8XGC - chains 3 and 5 of the 29 polymer chains in the assembly; structure by electron microscopy, 3.70 A resolution.

== Chain 3 ==
Molecule: DNA replication licensing factor MCM3
Organism: Saccharomyces cerevisiae
Notes: EC 3.6.4.12
Reference sequence: P24279 (MCM3_YEAST); residues 1-971 here = UniProt positions 1-971
Sequence (971 residues; row label = number of the first residue in the row):
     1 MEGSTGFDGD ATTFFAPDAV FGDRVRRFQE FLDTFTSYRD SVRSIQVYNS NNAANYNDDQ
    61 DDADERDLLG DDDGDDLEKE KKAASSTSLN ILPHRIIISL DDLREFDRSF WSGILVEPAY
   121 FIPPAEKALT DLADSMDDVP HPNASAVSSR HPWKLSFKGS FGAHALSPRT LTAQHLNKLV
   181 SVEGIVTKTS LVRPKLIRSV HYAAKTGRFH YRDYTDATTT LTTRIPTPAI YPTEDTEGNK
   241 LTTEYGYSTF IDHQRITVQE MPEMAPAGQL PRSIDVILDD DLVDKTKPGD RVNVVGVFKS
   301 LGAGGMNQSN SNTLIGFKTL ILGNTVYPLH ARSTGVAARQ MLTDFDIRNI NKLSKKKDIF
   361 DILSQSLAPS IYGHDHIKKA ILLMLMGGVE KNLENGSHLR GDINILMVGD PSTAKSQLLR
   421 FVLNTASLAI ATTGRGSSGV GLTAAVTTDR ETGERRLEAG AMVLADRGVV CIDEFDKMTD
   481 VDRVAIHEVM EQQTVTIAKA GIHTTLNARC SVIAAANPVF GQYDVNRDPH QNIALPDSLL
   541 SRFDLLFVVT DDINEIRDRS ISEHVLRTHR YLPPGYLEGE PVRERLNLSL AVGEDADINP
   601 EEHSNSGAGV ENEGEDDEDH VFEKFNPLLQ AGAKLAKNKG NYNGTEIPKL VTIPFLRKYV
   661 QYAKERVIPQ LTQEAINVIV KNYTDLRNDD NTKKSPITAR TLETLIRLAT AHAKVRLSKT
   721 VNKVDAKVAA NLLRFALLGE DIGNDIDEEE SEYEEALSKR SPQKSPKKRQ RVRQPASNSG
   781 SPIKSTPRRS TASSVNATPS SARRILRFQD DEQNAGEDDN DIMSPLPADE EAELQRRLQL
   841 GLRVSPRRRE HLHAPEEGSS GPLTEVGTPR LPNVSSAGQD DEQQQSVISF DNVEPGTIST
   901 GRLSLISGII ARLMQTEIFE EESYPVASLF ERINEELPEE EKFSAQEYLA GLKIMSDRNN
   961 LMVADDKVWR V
Not modelled in the structure: 1-17, 57-89, 330-336, 584-647, 690-695, 741-971
Swiss-Prot annotation at these positions:
  - motif: Ser541 to Asp544 (Arginine finger)
  - binding site (ATP): Gly409 to Ser416
  - modified residue: Ser761 (Phosphoserine), Ser777 (Phosphoserine), Ser781 (Phosphoserine), Thr868 (Phosphothreonine)
Residues lining bound ligands:
  - ADP (adenosine-5'-diphosphate), molecule 1: Ser370, Ile371, Tyr372, Pro411, Ser412, Thr413, Ala414, Lys415, Ser416, Gln417, Asp473, Ala515, Asn517, Ile561, His564, Val565
  - ADP, molecule 2: Arg542, Ala699, Arg700, Glu703

== Chain 5 ==
Molecule: Minichromosome maintenance protein 5
Organism: Saccharomyces cerevisiae
Notes: EC 3.6.4.12
Reference sequence: P29496 (MCM5_YEAST); numbering as in UniProt (aligned over 1-775)
Sequence (775 residues; row label = number of the first residue in the row):
     1 MSFDRPEIYS APVLQGESPN DDDNTEIIKS FKNFILEFRL DSQFIYRDQL RNNILVKNYS
    61 LTVNMEHLIG YNEDIYKKLS DEPSDIIPLF ETAITQVAKR ISILSRAQSA NNNDKDPENT
   121 SMDTDSLLLN SLPTFQLILN SNANQIPLRD LDSEHVSKIV RLSGIIISTS VLSSRATYLS
   181 IMCRNCRHTT SITINNFNSI TGNTVSLPRS CLSTIESESS MANESNIGDE STKKNCGPDP
   241 YIIIHESSKF IDQQFLKLQE IPELVPVGEM PRNLTMTCDR YLTNKVIPGT RVTIVGIYSI
   301 YNSKNGAGSG RSGGGNGGSG VAIRTPYIKI LGIQSDVETS SIWNSVTMFT EEEEEEFLQL
   361 SRNPKLYEIL TNSIAPSIFG NEDIKKAIVC LLMGGSKKIL PDGMRLRGDI NVLLLGDPGT
   421 AKSQLLKFVE KVSPIAVYTS GKGSSAAGLT ASVQRDPMTR EFYLEGGAMV LADGGVVCID
   481 EFDKMRDEDR VAIHEAMEQQ TISIAKAGIT TVLNSRTSVL AAANPIYGRY DDLKSPGDNI
   541 DFQTTILSRF DMIFIVKDDH NEERDISIAN HVINIHTGNA NAMQNQQEEN GSEISIEKMK
   601 RYITYCRLKC APRLSPQAAE KLSSNFVTIR KQLLINELES TERSSIPITI RQLEAIIRIT
   661 ESLAKLELSP IAQERHVDEA IRLFQASTMD AASQDPIGGL NQASGTSLSE IRRFEQELKR
   721 RLPIGWSTSY QTLRREFVDT HRFSQLALDK ALYALEKHET IQLRHQGQNI YRSGV
Not modelled in the structure: 1-19, 108-130, 199-204, 214-234, 306-319, 695-707, 775
Swiss-Prot annotation at these positions:
  - motif: Ser548 to Asp551 (Arginine finger)
  - binding site (ATP): Gly416 to Ser423
Metal / ion sites: Zn2+: Cys183, Cys186, Cys211, Cys236
Residues lining bound ligands:
  - ADP (adenosine-5'-diphosphate), molecule 1: Ser377, Ile378, Phe379, Pro418, Gly419, Thr420, Ala421, Lys422, Ser423, Gln424, Asp480, Asn524, Ile568, Val572, Ile575
  - ADP, molecule 2: Glu498, Gln499, Arg549, Ile650, Arg651, Glu654

== Chain 3 / chain 5 interface ==
Pairs across the interface - 152 pairs, chain 3 then chain 5:
  Ala119(3) - Glu246(5)
  Tyr120(3) - Ser247(5)
  Thr172(3) - Asp252(5)  hydrogen bond
  Ala173(3) - Phe250(5)
  Ala173(3) - Ile251(5)
  Ala173(3) - Asp252(5)  hydrogen bond (backbone-side chain)
  Leu176(3) - Ser174(5)
  Leu176(3) - Phe250(5)  hydrophobic
  Asn177(3) - His245(5)  hydrogen bond (side chain-backbone)
  Asn177(3) - Glu246(5)
  Asn177(3) - Ser248(5)
  Lys188(3) - Glu461(5)  salt bridge
  Thr222(3) - Glu246(5)  hydrogen bond
  Thr223(3) - Ile243(5)
  Thr223(3) - His245(5)
  Thr223(3) - Glu246(5)  hydrogen bond
  Ile225(3) - Arg184(5)
  Pro262(3) - Thr511(5)
  Pro262(3) - Val512(5)
  Pro262(3) - Asn514(5)
  Glu263(3) - Asn514(5)
  Ala265(3) - Arg516(5)
  Pro266(3) - Asp473(5)
  Pro266(3) - Arg516(5)  hydrogen bond (backbone-side chain)
  Ala267(3) - Ile287(5)
  Ala267(3) - Trp343(5)
  Ala267(3) - Asp473(5)
  Ala267(3) - Arg516(5)
  Gly268(3) - Val470(5)
  Gly268(3) - Asp473(5)
  Gln269(3) - Thr169(5)  hydrogen bond
  Gln269(3) - Pro288(5)
  Gln269(3) - Ile342(5)
  Leu270(3) - Leu464(5)
  Leu270(3) - Gly466(5)
  Leu270(3) - Val470(5)  hydrophobic
  Leu270(3) - Leu513(5)  hydrophobic
  Pro271(3) - Leu513(5)
  Arg272(3) - Ser170(5)  hydrogen bond (side chain-backbone)
  Arg272(3) - Val171(5)
  Arg272(3) - Gln254(5)
  Arg272(3) - Asn284(5)
  Ser300(3) - His245(5)
  Ser300(3) - Phe250(5)
  Leu301(3) - His245(5)
  Gly302(3) - His245(5)  hydrogen bond (backbone-side chain)
  Met306(3) - Leu179(5)  hydrophobic
  Met306(3) - Ser206(5)
  Met306(3) - Leu207(5)  hydrogen bond (backbone-backbone)
  Asn307(3) - Ser206(5)  hydrogen bond (backbone-side chain)
  Gln308(3) - Ser206(5)
  Gln308(3) - Arg209(5)  hydrogen bond
  Asn310(3) - Ser206(5)
  Asn310(3) - Lys304(5)  hydrogen bond
  Ser311(3) - Asn302(5)
  Asn312(3) - Asn198(5)
  Asn312(3) - Ile300(5)  hydrogen bond (side chain-backbone)
  Asn312(3) - Tyr301(5)
  Leu314(3) - Arg175(5)
  Leu314(3) - Gln253(5)  hydrogen bond (backbone-side chain)
  Leu314(3) - Phe255(5)
  Leu314(3) - Tyr327(5)  hydrophobic
  Ile315(3) - Arg175(5)
  Gly316(3) - Ser173(5)
  Gly316(3) - Ser174(5)
  Phe317(3) - Ser174(5)  hydrogen bond (backbone-backbone)
  Phe317(3) - His245(5)
  Phe317(3) - Phe250(5)  hydrophobic
  Thr319(3) - Ser174(5)
  Ala368(3) - Asp402(5)
  Pro369(3) - Asp402(5)
  Ser370(3) - Leu400(5)
  Ser370(3) - Asp402(5)  hydrogen bond
  Ser370(3) - Met404(5)
  Pro411(3) - Thr545(5)
  Pro411(3) - Ser548(5)
  Ser412(3) - Thr649(5)  hydrogen bond
  Ser412(3) - Ile650(5)
  Ser412(3) - Arg651(5)
  Ser416(3) - Gln499(5)  hydrogen bond
  Gln417(3) - Met404(5)  hydrogen bond
  Gln417(3) - Arg405(5)
  Gln417(3) - Gln499(5)  hydrogen bond
  Arg420(3) - Gln499(5)  hydrogen bond
  Phe421(3) - Asp402(5)
  Asn424(3) - Gly403(5)  hydrogen bond (side chain-backbone)
  Thr432(3) - Ser503(5)
  Thr433(3) - Glu495(5)  hydrogen bond
  Thr433(3) - Ser503(5)  hydrogen bond
  Arg435(3) - Glu488(5)
  Arg435(3) - Val491(5)
  Arg435(3) - Ala492(5)
  Arg435(3) - Lys506(5)
  Gly436(3) - Ser503(5)
  Gly436(3) - Ile504(5)
  Gly436(3) - Ala505(5)  hydrogen bond (backbone-backbone)
  Gly436(3) - Lys506(5)
  Ser437(3) - Ala505(5)
  Ser437(3) - Lys506(5)
  Ser438(3) - Ala505(5)  hydrogen bond (backbone-backbone)
  Gly441(3) - Ala505(5)
  Gly441(3) - Ala507(5)
  Arg450(3) - Thr459(5)
  Ala461(3) - Ala505(5)  hydrophobic
  Glu474(3) - His494(5)  salt bridge
  Lys477(3) - Val491(5)
  Gly521(3) - Thr544(5)  hydrogen bond (backbone-side chain)
  Gln522(3) - Thr544(5)
  Gln522(3) - Arg643(5)  hydrogen bond
  Tyr523(3) - Arg643(5)
  Asp551(3) - Arg630(5)  salt bridge
  Asp551(3) - Ile650(5)
  Ile553(3) - Arg630(5)
  Ile553(3) - Leu634(5)  hydrophobic
  Glu555(3) - Val627(5)
  Glu555(3) - Lys631(5)
  Glu555(3) - Leu634(5)
  Asp558(3) - Phe626(5)
  Asp558(3) - Arg630(5)  salt bridge
  Arg559(3) - Ser623(5)
  Arg559(3) - Ser624(5)  hydrogen bond
  Arg559(3) - Val627(5)
  Ser562(3) - Ser623(5)
  Ser562(3) - Phe626(5)
  Ser562(3) - Leu653(5)
  Glu563(3) - Glu620(5)
  Val565(3) - Leu653(5)  hydrophobic
  Leu566(3) - Ala619(5)
  Leu566(3) - Leu622(5)  hydrophobic
  Leu566(3) - Ser623(5)
  Leu566(3) - Ile657(5)  hydrophobic
  Thr568(3) - Leu400(5)
  His569(3) - Lys398(5)  hydrogen bond
  His569(3) - Leu406(5)
  His569(3) - Glu654(5)  salt bridge
  His569(3) - Ile657(5)
  Arg570(3) - Arg613(5)  hydrogen bond (backbone-side chain)
  Arg570(3) - Leu614(5)  hydrogen bond (side chain-backbone)
  Arg570(3) - Pro616(5)
  Tyr571(3) - Pro401(5)
  Leu572(3) - Arg613(5)
  Glu578(3) - Arg613(5)
  Glu578(3) - Ile671(5)
  Gly579(3) - Lys609(5)
  Gly579(3) - Ala611(5)
  Gly579(3) - Pro670(5)
  Glu580(3) - Ala611(5)
  Pro581(3) - Leu608(5)
  Pro581(3) - Lys609(5)
  Pro581(3) - Ala611(5)  hydrophobic
  Val582(3) - Lys397(5)
  Ile653(3) - Asp402(5)
Also at the interface, not in a pair above, chain 3 (98 interface residues in all): Leu221, Gln259, Ala303, Thr313, Ile371, Ile430, Ala431, Leu442, Ala445, Thr447, Thr448, Glu458, Ala459, Leu464, Asn517, Asp552, Arg557, Ile561, Pro573, Arg583
Also at the interface, not in a pair above, chain 5 (114 interface residues in all): Leu172, Ala176, Arg187, Ile194, Val205, Asp239, Ile242, Ile244, Thr277, Val286, Ser345, Ile399, Ala446, Phe462, Gly474, Thr501, Gly508, Thr510, Gln543, Cys610, Ser615, Glu661

== Summary ==
98 residues of chain 3 and 114 residues of chain 5 are in contact, with 33 hydrogen bonds and 5 salt bridges.
Polar contacts include Lys188(3)-Glu461(5), Glu474(3)-His494(5) and Asp551(3)-Arg630(5). One ADP molecule is
bound between chain 3 and chain 5. Ligands of chain 3: ADP.
Here chain 3 is DNA replication licensing factor MCM3 and chain 5 is Minichromosome maintenance protein 5,
both from Saccharomyces cerevisiae. Entry 8XGC (Structure of yeast replisome associated with FACT and histone
hexamer, Composite map) was determined by electron microscopy.
